7YND - chains A and B of the 3 polymer chains in the assembly; structure by electron microscopy, 3.29 A resolution.

Chain A:
Protein: CRISPR-associated RAMP family protein
From: Desulfonema ishimotonii
UniProtKB: A0A401FT36 (A0A401FT36_9DELT); numbering as in UniProt (aligned over 1-1601)
Chain sequence (1601 residues; row label = number of the first residue in the row):
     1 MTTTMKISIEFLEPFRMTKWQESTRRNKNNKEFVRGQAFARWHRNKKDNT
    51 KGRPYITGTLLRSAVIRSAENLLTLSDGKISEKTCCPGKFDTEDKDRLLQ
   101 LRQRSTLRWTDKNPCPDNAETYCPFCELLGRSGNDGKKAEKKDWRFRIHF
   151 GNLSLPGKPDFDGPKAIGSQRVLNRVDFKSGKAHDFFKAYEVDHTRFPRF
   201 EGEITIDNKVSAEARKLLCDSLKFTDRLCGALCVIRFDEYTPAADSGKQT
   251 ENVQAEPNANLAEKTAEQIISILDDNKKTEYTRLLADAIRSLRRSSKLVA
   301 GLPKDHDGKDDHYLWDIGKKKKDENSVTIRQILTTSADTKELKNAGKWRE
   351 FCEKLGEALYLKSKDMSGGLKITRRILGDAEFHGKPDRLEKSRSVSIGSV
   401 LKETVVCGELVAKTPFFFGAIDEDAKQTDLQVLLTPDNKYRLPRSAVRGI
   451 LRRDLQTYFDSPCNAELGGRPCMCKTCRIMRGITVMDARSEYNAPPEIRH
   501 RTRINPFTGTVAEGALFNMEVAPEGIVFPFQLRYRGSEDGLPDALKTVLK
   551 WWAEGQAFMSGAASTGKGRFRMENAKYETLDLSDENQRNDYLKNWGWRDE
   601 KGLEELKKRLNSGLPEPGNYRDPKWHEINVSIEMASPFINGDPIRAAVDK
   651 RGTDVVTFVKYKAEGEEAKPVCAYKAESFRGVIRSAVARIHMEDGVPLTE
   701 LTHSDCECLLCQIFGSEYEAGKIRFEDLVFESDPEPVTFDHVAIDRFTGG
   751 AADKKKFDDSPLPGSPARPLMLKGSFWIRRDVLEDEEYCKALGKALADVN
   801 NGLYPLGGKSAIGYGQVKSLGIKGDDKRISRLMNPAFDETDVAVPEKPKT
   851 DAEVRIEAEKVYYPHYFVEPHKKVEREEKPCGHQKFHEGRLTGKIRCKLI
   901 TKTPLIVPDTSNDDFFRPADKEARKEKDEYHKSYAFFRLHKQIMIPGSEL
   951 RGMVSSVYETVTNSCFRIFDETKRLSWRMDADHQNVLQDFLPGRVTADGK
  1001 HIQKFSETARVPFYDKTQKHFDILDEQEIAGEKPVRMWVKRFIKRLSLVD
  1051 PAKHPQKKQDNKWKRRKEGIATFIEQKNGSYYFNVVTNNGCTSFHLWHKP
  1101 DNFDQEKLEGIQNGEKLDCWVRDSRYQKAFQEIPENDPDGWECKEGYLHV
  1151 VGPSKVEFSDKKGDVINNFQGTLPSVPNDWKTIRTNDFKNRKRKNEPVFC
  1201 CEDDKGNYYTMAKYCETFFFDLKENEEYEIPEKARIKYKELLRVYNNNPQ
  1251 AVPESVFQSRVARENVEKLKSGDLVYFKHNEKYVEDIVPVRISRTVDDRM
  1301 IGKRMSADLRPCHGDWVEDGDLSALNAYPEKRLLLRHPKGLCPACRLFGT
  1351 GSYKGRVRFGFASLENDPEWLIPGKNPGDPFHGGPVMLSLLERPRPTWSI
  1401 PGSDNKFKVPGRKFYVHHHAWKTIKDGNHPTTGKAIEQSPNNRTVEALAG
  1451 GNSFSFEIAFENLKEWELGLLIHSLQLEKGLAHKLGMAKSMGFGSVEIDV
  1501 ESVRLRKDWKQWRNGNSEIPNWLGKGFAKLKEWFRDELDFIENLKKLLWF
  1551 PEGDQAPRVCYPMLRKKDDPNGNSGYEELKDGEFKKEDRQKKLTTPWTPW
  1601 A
Not modelled in the structure: 132-144, 239-259
Disulfide bonds: Cys86-Cys123, Cys708-Cys711

Chain B:
Molecule: crRNA
From: Desulfonema ishimotonii
Sequence (47 nucleotides; each row starts with the number of its first residue; note: 1 number in that range is skipped by the numbering (no residue carries it; nothing is unmodelled there); numbers below 1 keep their minus sign (U-15 is residue -15)):
   -15 UUGAUGUCACGGAAC
     1 AGGAACUUGAACAACAUCGUUACUAACGAGCU
Not modelled in the structure: 24-32

Interface between chain A and chain B:
Contacting residue pairs (235):
  Glu13(A) with C-6(B), hydrogen bond to the base
  Arg16(A) with C-6(B), salt bridge to the phosphate
  Arg35(A) with A-7(B), hydrogen bond to the sugar; G-4(B), hydrogen bond to the base
  Gln37(A) with U-9(B), base contact
  Phe39(A) with A-7(B), sugar contact
  His43(A) with U-15(B), salt bridge to the phosphate
  Arg44(A) with U-15(B), phosphate contact
  Arg53(A) with U-15(B), base contact
  Tyr55(A) with U-15(B), hydrogen bond to the sugar
  Thr57(A) with U-14(B), sugar contact
  Gly58(A) with U-14(B), base contact
  Thr59(A) with U-14(B), hydrogen bond to the base; A-12(B), hydrogen bond to the base
  Leu60(A) with U-9(B), base contact
  Arg62(A) with A-12(B), hydrogen bond to the sugar; U-11(B), phosphate contact; G-10(B), salt bridge to the phosphate
  Arg67(A) with C-8(B), phosphate contact
  Lys89(A) with U-11(B), base contact
  Phe90(A) with U-11(B), base contact; G-10(B), base contact
  Asp91(A) with U-11(B), hydrogen bond to the base; G-10(B), base contact
  Thr92(A) with U-11(B), sugar contact; G-10(B), hydrogen bond to the base
  Lys95(A) with G-10(B), hydrogen bond to the base
  Leu98(A) with G-10(B), base contact
  Gln100(A) with G-10(B), hydrogen bond to the sugar; U-9(B), hydrogen bond to the base
  Leu101(A) with G-10(B), sugar contact; C-8(B), phosphate contact
  Arg102(A) with G-10(B), hydrogen bond to the base; U-9(B), salt bridge to the phosphate; C-8(B), phosphate contact
  Gln103(A) with C-8(B), hydrogen bond to the phosphate; G-5(B), base contact
  Arg104(A) with C-8(B), sugar contact
  Phe146(A) with G-13(B), base contact; A-12(B), sugar contact
  Ile148(A) with A-12(B), base contact
  His149(A) with U-14(B), base contact; G-13(B), base contact
  Phe150(A) with U-14(B), base contact; A-12(B), hydrogen bond to the base
  Gly151(A) with U-14(B), base contact
  Asn152(A) with U-15(B), hydrogen bond to the base; U-14(B), base contact
  Ser154(A) with U-15(B), base contact
  Lys158(A) with U-15(B), base contact
  Arg171(A) with A-2(B), salt bridge to the phosphate
  Val172(A) with A-2(B), base contact
  Leu173(A) with A-2(B), phosphate contact
  Asn174(A) with G-4(B), hydrogen bond to the sugar; A-3(B), sugar contact; A-2(B), hydrogen bond to the phosphate; C-1(B), hydrogen bond to the sugar
  Arg175(A) with G-4(B), base contact; A-3(B), phosphate contact
  Val176(A) with A-3(B), hydrogen bond to the phosphate
  Gly181(A) with C-1(B), hydrogen bond to the sugar
  Lys182(A) with C-1(B), hydrogen bond to the sugar; A1(B), sugar contact
  Ala183(A) with C-1(B), hydrogen bond to the base
  Asp185(A) with G-4(B), hydrogen bond to the base
  Phe186(A) with A-2(B), base contact
  Phe187(A) with G-4(B), base contact
  Arg227(A) with C-6(B), sugar contact
  Gly230(A) with C-6(B), phosphate contact
  Arg374(A) with G3(B), hydrogen bond to the base
  Phe382(A) with G-4(B), hydrogen bond to the base
  His383(A) with G-4(B), base contact
  Glu390(A) with G-10(B), base contact
  Gly419(A) with A-2(B), sugar contact; C-1(B), hydrogen bond to the phosphate
  Arg444(A) with C-6(B), salt bridge to the phosphate
  Ser445(A) with A-2(B), hydrogen bond to the phosphate
  Arg448(A) with C-6(B), hydrogen bond to the base; G-5(B), salt bridge to the phosphate; G-4(B), salt bridge to the phosphate
  Gly449(A) with A-3(B), sugar contact
  Arg452(A) with G-4(B), salt bridge to the phosphate; A-3(B), salt bridge to the phosphate
  Arg453(A) with A-3(B), base contact
  Leu467(A) with G-5(B), base contact; G-4(B), base contact
  Gly468(A) with G-5(B), base contact
  Gly469(A) with C-8(B), hydrogen bond to the base
  Arg470(A) with C-8(B), base contact
  Pro471(A) with C-8(B), base contact
  Arg481(A) with C-8(B), base contact; G-5(B), phosphate contact
  Ile483(A) with C-6(B), base contact
  Val485(A) with C-6(B), hydrogen bond to the base
  Arg501(A) with G3(B), salt bridge to the phosphate; A5(B), phosphate contact
  Thr502(A) with G3(B), hydrogen bond to the sugar; A4(B), sugar contact; A5(B), sugar contact
  Arg503(A) with G3(B), phosphate contact; A4(B), phosphate contact
  Ile504(A) with A4(B), hydrogen bond to the phosphate
  Gly509(A) with C6(B), hydrogen bond to the sugar
  Thr510(A) with C6(B), base contact; U7(B), sugar contact
  Val511(A) with C6(B), hydrogen bond to the base
  Leu516(A) with A5(B), base contact
  Phe517(A) with G3(B), base contact
  Gly561(A) with C-1(B), phosphate contact; A1(B), phosphate contact
  Ala562(A) with A1(B), phosphate contact
  Ala563(A) with A1(B), phosphate contact
  Ser564(A) with G2(B), hydrogen bond to the phosphate
  Asn640(A) with C6(B), phosphate contact
  Gly641(A) with A5(B), sugar contact; C6(B), hydrogen bond to the phosphate
  Pro643(A) with A5(B), base contact
  Lys675(A) with A5(B), salt bridge to the phosphate
  Ser678(A) with A4(B), hydrogen bond to the phosphate; A5(B), hydrogen bond to the phosphate
  Arg680(A) with G2(B), phosphate contact; G3(B), salt bridge to the phosphate
  Gly681(A) with A4(B), sugar contact
  Val682(A) with A4(B), base contact
  Arg684(A) with A4(B), salt bridge to the phosphate
  Phe714(A) with G2(B), sugar contact
  Gly715(A) with G2(B), sugar contact
  Ser716(A) with A1(B), hydrogen bond to the sugar; G2(B), sugar contact
  Glu717(A) with A1(B), sugar contact; G2(B), hydrogen bond to the sugar
  Glu719(A) with A1(B), sugar contact
  Ala720(A) with A1(B), phosphate contact
  Gly721(A) with G2(B), hydrogen bond to the phosphate
  Asp740(A) with A11(B), sugar contact
  His741(A) with A11(B), salt bridge to the phosphate
  Val742(A) with G9(B), sugar contact; A10(B), sugar contact; A11(B), hydrogen bond to the phosphate
  Ile744(A) with A10(B), hydrogen bond to the phosphate; C12(B), sugar contact
  Arg746(A) with A10(B), salt bridge to the phosphate
  Gly749(A) with C12(B), sugar contact
  Gly750(A) with C12(B), base contact
  Ala751(A) with C12(B), hydrogen bond to the base
  Lys756(A) with A11(B), base contact
  Phe757(A) with G9(B), stacking on the base
  Gly807(A) with C6(B), sugar contact
  Gly808(A) with U7(B), phosphate contact
  Lys809(A) with U7(B), phosphate contact
  Ser810(A) with U7(B), hydrogen bond to the phosphate
  Ala811(A) with U8(B), phosphate contact
  Tyr863(A) with C15(B), hydrogen bond to the phosphate
  His865(A) with A14(B), salt bridge to the phosphate; C15(B), salt bridge to the phosphate
  Pro908(A) with A11(B), sugar contact; C12(B), phosphate contact
  Thr910(A) with A11(B), base contact
  Ser948(A) with A10(B), sugar contact; A11(B), phosphate contact
  Glu949(A) with A10(B), sugar contact; A11(B), phosphate contact; C12(B), phosphate contact
  Arg951(A) with G9(B), salt bridge to the phosphate
  Gly952(A) with A10(B), sugar contact
  Arg967(A) with U8(B), hydrogen bond to the phosphate; G9(B), salt bridge to the phosphate
  Arg978(A) with U17(B), phosphate contact; C18(B), salt bridge to the phosphate; G19(B), salt bridge to the phosphate
  Arg1010(A) with U21(B), salt bridge to the phosphate; A22(B), salt bridge to the phosphate
  Ser1124(A) with C23(B), hydrogen bond to the phosphate
  Arg1125(A) with C23(B), base contact
  Val1151(A) with U20(B), phosphate contact
  Ser1154(A) with C18(B), sugar contact
  Lys1155(A) with C18(B), hydrogen bond to the sugar; G19(B), base contact
  Asn1195(A) with A22(B), sugar contact
  Glu1196(A) with U21(B), hydrogen bond to the sugar; A22(B), phosphate contact
  Lys1213(A) with U20(B), phosphate contact; U21(B), phosphate contact
  Tyr1214(A) with U21(B), hydrogen bond to the phosphate; A22(B), hydrogen bond to the phosphate
  Cys1215(A) with U21(B), hydrogen bond to the phosphate
  Tyr1245(A) with C18(B), phosphate contact; G19(B), hydrogen bond to the phosphate
  Asn1248(A) with U17(B), sugar contact
  Gln1250(A) with A16(B), hydrogen bond to the sugar; U17(B), sugar contact
  Ser1259(A) with G19(B), phosphate contact
  Val1290(A) with G19(B), sugar contact
  Arg1291(A) with G19(B), phosphate contact; U20(B), phosphate contact
  Ile1292(A) with G19(B), base contact
  Arg1294(A) with U17(B), salt bridge to the phosphate; C18(B), salt bridge to the phosphate
  Gly1349(A) with U8(B), sugar contact
  Thr1350(A) with U7(B), hydrogen bond to the sugar; U8(B), sugar contact
  Gly1351(A) with U8(B), sugar contact
  Tyr1353(A) with U7(B), hydrogen bond to the sugar
  Lys1354(A) with U7(B), sugar contact
  Gly1355(A) with U8(B), phosphate contact
  Leu1390(A) with A14(B), base contact
  Leu1391(A) with A13(B), base contact
  Glu1392(A) with A13(B), hydrogen bond to the sugar; A14(B), base contact
  Arg1393(A) with A13(B), hydrogen bond to the base; A14(B), sugar contact
  Pro1394(A) with A13(B), sugar contact; A14(B), phosphate contact
  Arg1395(A) with A14(B), hydrogen bond to the base; C15(B), sugar contact; A16(B), sugar contact
  Thr1397(A) with A16(B), phosphate contact
  Trp1398(A) with C15(B), sugar contact; A16(B), phosphate contact
  Lys1413(A) with A14(B), salt bridge to the phosphate
  Tyr1415(A) with A13(B), sugar contact; A14(B), hydrogen bond to the phosphate
  Gly1486(A) with C12(B), sugar contact
  Met1487(A) with C12(B), phosphate contact; A13(B), phosphate contact
  Ala1488(A) with A13(B), hydrogen bond to the phosphate
  Lys1489(A) with A10(B), base contact; C12(B), phosphate contact; A13(B), hydrogen bond to the phosphate
  Tyr1561(A) with A14(B), hydrogen bond to the phosphate; C15(B), phosphate contact
  Leu1564(A) with A16(B), base contact
  Tyr1576(A) with A14(B), hydrogen bond to the sugar; C15(B), hydrogen bond to the phosphate
  Lys1580(A) with A16(B), salt bridge to the phosphate
Also at the interface, not in a pair above, chain A (207 interface residues in all): Trp20, Arg26, Ala38, Arg41, Ser63, Arg97, Leu129, Gly130, Arg131, Leu232, Arg375, Gly378, Gly384, Pro386, Lys391, Ser392, Phe417, Phe418, Ile421, Ala446, Ile450, Met480, Thr484, His500, Met559, Ser560, Asp642, Glu677, Ser685, Tyr718, Ala743, Pro805, Met953, Ser956, Ile968, Met979, Ala981, Val1156, Ser1352, Arg1443, Lys1484, Leu1485, Ser1490

Overview:
The interface between chain A and chain B involves 207 residues on one side and 38 on the other; the contacts
include 67 hydrogen bonds, 28 salt bridges and 1 aromatic stacking contact. Among the polar pairs are
Glu13(A)-C-6(B), Arg35(A)-G-4(B) and Thr59(A)-U-14(B).
Here chain A is CRISPR-associated RAMP family protein and chain B is crRNA, both from Desulfonema ishimotonii.
Entry 7YND (Cryo-EM structure of Cas7-11-crRNA-Csx29 ternary complex) was determined by electron microscopy
together with 7YN9, 7YNA, 7YNB and 7YNC from the same study.
